6AKL - chains B and C of the 3 polymer chains in the assembly; structure by X-ray diffraction, 1.75 A resolution.

Chain B:
Protein: Suppressor of IKBKE 1
Organism: Homo sapiens
Reference sequence: Q9BRV8 (SIKE1_HUMAN); residue numbers follow UniProt; this construct covers 72-121
Amino-acid sequence (54 residues; row label = number of the first residue in the row):
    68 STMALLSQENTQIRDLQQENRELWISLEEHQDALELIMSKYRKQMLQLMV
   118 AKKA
Disordered / not traced: 68-72, 120-121
Sequence notes: expression tag (68-71)
Swiss-Prot annotation at these positions:
  - mutagenesis: L90 (L90D: Loss of (SIKE1:SLMAP)STRIPAK complex formation), L94 (L94D: Loss of (SIKE1:SLMAP)STRIPAK complex formation), E96 (E96A: Loss of (SIKE1:SLMAP)STRIPAK complex formation; when assocated with A-109), H97 (H97D: Loss of (SIKE1:SLMAP)STRIPAK complex formation), L101 (L101D: Loss of (SIKE1:SLMAP)STRIPAK complex formation), R109 (R109A: Loss of (SIKE1:SLMAP)STRIPAK complex formation; when assocated with A-109)
From the paper describing this entry:
  - mutagenesis - L90D/L94D/H97D/L101D: decreased binding to Striatin-3 (chain C)
  - mutagenesis - E96A/R109A, A100D/M105E: abolished binding to Striatin-3 (chain C)

Chain C:
Protein: Striatin-3
Reference sequence: Q13033 (STRN3_HUMAN); numbering as in UniProt (aligned over 165-190)
Amino-acid sequence (26 residues; numbered 165 to 190; the number before each row is that of its first residue):
   165 PQNSQLTWKQGRQLLRQYLQEVGYTD
Disordered / not traced: 165-171
Swiss-Prot annotation at these positions:
  - region: Q166 to L183 (Calmodulin-binding)
  - mutagenesis: R176 to E185 (Loss of STRIPAK complex formation), L179 to V186 (Loss of STRIPAK complex formation)
From the paper describing this entry:
  - mutagenesis - R176A/E185A, L179D/V186D: abolished binding to Suppressor of IKBKE 1 (chain B)

Chain B / chain C interface:
Contacting residue pairs - 10 pairs, chain B then chain C:
  E96(B) with R176(C), salt bridge; L179(C)
  H97(B) with L179(C)
  A100(B) with L179(C), hydrophobic
  L103(B) with L183(C), hydrophobic; Y188(C), hydrogen bond (backbone-side chain)
  I104(B) with Y182(C), hydrophobic; L183(C), hydrophobic
  K107(B) with V186(C); Y188(C)
Interface residues without a listed pair, chain B (7 interface residues in all): S106
Interface features reported in the paper:
  - pairs named by the authors: E96(B)-R176(C) (salt bridge)
  - interface residues, chain B: H97(B), A100(B), L103(B), I104(B), K107(B)
  - interface residues, chain C: L179(C), Y182(C), V186(C)

In short:
Chain B and chain C form an interface of 7 and 6 residues respectively; the contacts include 1 hydrogen bond
and 1 salt bridge. Polar contacts include E96(B)-R176(C) and L103(B)-Y188(C). The paper describes a salt
bridge between E96(B) and R176(C). The paper reports that E96A/R109A and A100D/M105E of chain B abolish
binding to Striatin-3 (chain C); interface residues H97(B), A100(B) and L179(C) among others; 5 substitutions
were tested in all.
Chain B is Suppressor of IKBKE 1 (Homo sapiens) and chain C is Striatin-3; the structure, Crystal structure of
Striatin3 in complex with SIKE1 Coiled-coil domain, was determined by X-ray diffraction (same publication as
6AKK and 6AKM).
